8D2Q - chains A and X of the 5 polymer chains in the assembly; structure by electron microscopy, 2.58 A resolution.

[Chain A]
Molecule: CRISPR-associated endonuclease, Csn1 family
From: Acidothermus cellulolyticus 11B
Reference sequence: A0LWB3 (A0LWB3_ACIC1); numbering as in UniProt (aligned over 1-1138)
Chain sequence (1138 residues; row label = number of the first residue in the row):
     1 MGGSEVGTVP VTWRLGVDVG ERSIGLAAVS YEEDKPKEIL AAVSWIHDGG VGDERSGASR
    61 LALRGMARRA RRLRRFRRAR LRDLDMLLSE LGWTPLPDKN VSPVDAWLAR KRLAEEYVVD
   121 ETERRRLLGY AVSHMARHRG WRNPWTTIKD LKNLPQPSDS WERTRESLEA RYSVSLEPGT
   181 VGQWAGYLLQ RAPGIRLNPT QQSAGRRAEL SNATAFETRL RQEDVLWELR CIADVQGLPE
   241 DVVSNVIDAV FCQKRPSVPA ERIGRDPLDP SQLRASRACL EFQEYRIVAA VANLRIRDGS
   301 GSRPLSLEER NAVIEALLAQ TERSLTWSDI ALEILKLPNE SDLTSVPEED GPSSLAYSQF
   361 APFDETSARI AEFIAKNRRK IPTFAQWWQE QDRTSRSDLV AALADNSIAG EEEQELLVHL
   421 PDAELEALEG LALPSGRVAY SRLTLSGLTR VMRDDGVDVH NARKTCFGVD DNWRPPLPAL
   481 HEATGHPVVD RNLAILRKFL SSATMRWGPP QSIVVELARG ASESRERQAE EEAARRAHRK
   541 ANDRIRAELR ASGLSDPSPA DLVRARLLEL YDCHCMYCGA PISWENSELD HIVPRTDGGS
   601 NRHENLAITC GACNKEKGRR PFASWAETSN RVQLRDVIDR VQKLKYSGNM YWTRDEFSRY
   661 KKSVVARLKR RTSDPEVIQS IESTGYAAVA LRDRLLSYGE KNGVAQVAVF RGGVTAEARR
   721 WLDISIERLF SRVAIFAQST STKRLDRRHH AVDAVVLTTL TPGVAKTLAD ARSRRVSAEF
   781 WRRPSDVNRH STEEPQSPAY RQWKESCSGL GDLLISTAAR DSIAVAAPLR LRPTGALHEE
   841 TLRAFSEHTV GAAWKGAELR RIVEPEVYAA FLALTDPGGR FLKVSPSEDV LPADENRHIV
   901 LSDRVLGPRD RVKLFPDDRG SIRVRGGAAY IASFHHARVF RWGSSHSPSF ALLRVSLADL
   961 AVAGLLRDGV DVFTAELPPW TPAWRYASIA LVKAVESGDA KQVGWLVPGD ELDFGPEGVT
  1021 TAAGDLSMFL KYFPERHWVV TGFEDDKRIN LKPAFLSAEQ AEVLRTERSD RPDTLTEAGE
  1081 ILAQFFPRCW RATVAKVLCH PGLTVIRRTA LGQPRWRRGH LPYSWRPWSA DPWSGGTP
Disordered / not traced: 1-6, 204-209, 264-473, 785-790, 1135-1138
Ion coordination: Mg2+ near Asp18 (its only coordinating residue here)
What the authors report for this chain:
  - mutagenesis - R55W: decreased catalytic activity
  - mutagenesis - R55Y: unchanged catalytic activity
  - mutagenesis - R55A: abolished catalytic activity
  - mutagenesis - H750N: unchanged catalytic activity on Mn2+
  - mutagenesis - H750N: abolished growth
  - mutagenesis - V709A/H750N: increased growth in response to Mn2+
  - mutagenesis - H750D: decreased catalytic activity on Mg2+
  - mutagenesis - H750D: decreased catalytic activity on Mn2+

[Chain X]
Molecule: 13-nt DNA strand
Sequence (13 nucleotides; row label = number of the first residue in the row):
     1 AGCTTGGTGT ATA

[How chain A and chain X interact]
Residue-residue contacts (23; chain A residue first):
  Arg55(A) with DT12(X), salt bridge to the phosphate; DA13(X), salt bridge to the phosphate
  Gln201(A) with DT12(X), hydrogen bond to the base; DA13(X), sugar contact
  Gln202(A) with DT12(X), hydrogen bond to the phosphate; DA13(X), hydrogen bond to the phosphate
  Glu839(A) with DA11(X), phosphate contact
  Glu840(A) with DA11(X), hydrogen bond to the phosphate
  Thr841(A) with DA11(X), hydrogen bond to the phosphate
  Arg843(A) with DT10(X), salt bridge to the phosphate
  Ala1023(A) with DT4(X), phosphate contact
  Asp1025(A) with DT5(X), phosphate contact
  Arg1048(A) with DT4(X), base contact; DT5(X), hydrogen bond to the base
  Arg1088(A) with DG6(X), base contact; DG7(X), hydrogen bond to the base
  Arg1091(A) with DT5(X), base contact; DG6(X), hydrogen bond to the base; DG7(X), base contact
  Thr1093(A) with DC3(X), sugar contact; DT4(X), phosphate contact
  Lys1096(A) with DC3(X), phosphate contact; DT4(X), salt bridge to the phosphate
Interface residues without a listed pair, chain A (15 interface residues in all): Arg74
Interface residues without a listed pair, chain X (10 interface residues in all): DT8

[In short]
15 residues of chain A face 10 of chain X across their interface, with 8 hydrogen bonds and 4 salt bridges.
Polar contacts include Gln201(A)-DT12(X), Arg1048(A)-DT5(X) and Arg1088(A)-DG7(X). The paper reports that R55W
of chain A reduces catalytic activity; R55A of chain A abolishes catalytic activity; 6 substitutions were
tested in all.
Chain A is CRISPR-associated endonuclease, Csn1 family (Acidothermus cellulolyticus 11B) and chain X is a
13-nt DNA strand; the structure, Structure of Acidothermus cellulolyticus Cas9 ternary complex (Post-cleavage
1), was determined by electron microscopy together with 8D2K, 8D2L, 8D2N, 8D2O and 8D2P from the same study.
